5X22 - chains D and E of the 9 polymer chains in the assembly; structure by X-ray diffraction, 3.35 A resolution.

Chain D:
Name: DNA-directed RNA polymerase subunit beta'
Organism: Thermus thermophilus (strain HB8 / ATCC 27634 / DSM 579)
Notes: EC 2.7.7.6
UniProtKB: Q8RQE8 (RPOC_THET8); numbering as in UniProt (aligned over 1-1524)
Amino-acid sequence (1524 residues; row label = number of the first residue in the row):
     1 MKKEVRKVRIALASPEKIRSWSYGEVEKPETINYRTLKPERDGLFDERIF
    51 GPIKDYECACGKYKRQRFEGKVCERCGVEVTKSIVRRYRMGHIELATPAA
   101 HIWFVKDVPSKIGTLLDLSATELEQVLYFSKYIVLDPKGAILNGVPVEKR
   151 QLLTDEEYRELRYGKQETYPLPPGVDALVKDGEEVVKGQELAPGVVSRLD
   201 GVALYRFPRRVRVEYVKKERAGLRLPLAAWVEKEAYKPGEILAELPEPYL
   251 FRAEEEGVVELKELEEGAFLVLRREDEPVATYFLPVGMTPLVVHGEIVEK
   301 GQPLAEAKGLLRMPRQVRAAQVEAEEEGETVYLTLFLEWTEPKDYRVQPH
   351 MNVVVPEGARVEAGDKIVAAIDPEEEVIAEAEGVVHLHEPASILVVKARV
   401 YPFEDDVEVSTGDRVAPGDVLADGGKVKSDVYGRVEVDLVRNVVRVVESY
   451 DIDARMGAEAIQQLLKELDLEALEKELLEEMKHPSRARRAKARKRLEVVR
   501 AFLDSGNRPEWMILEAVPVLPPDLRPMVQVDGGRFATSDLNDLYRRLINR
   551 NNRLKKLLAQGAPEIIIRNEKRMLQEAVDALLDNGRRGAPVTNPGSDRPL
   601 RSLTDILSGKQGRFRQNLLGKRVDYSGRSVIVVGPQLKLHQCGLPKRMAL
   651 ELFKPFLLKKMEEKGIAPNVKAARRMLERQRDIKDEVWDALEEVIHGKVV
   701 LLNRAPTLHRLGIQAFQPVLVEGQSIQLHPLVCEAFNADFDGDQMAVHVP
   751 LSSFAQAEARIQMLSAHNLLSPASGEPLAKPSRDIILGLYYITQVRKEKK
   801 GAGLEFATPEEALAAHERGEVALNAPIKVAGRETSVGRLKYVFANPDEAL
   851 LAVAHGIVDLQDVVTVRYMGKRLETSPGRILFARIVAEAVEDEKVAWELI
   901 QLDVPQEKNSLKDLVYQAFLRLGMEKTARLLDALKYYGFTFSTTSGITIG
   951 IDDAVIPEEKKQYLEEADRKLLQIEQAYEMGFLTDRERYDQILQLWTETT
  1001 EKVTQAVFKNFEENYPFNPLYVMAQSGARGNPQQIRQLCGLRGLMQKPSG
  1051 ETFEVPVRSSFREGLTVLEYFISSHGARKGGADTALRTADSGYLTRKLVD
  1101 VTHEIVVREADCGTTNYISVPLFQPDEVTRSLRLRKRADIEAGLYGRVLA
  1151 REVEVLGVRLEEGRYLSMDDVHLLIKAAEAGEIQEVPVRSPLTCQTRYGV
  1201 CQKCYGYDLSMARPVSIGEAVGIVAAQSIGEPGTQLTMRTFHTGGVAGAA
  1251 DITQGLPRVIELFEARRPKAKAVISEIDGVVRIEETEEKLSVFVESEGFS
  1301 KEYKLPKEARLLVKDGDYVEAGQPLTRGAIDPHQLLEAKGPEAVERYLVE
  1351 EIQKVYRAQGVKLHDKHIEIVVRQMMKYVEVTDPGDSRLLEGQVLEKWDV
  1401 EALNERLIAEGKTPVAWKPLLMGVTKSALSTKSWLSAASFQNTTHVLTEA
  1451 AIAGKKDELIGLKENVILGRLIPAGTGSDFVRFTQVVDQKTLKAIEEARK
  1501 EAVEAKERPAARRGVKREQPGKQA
Not modelled in the structure: 1-2, 955-1016, 1503-1524
Bound ions: Zn2+ site 1: Cys58, Cys60, Cys73, Cys76; Mg2+ site 1: Asp739, Asp741, Asp743 (shared with 1 residue of chain I); Mg2+ site 2: Asp739 (together with CMPcPP); Mg2+ site 3 near Lys840 (its only coordinating residue here); Mg2+ site 4: Trp897, Ile900; Zn2+ site 2: Cys1112, Cys1194, Cys1201, Cys1204
Residues lining bound ligands: CMPcPP: Arg704, Pro706, Asn737, Asp739, Asp741, Arg783, Arg1029, Gln1235, Met1238, Arg1239, Thr1240

Chain E:
Name: DNA-directed RNA polymerase subunit omega
Organism: Thermus thermophilus (strain HB27 / ATCC BAA-163 / DSM 7039)
Notes: EC 2.7.7.6
UniProtKB: Q72ID6 (RPOZ_THET2); numbering as in UniProt (aligned over 1-99)
Amino-acid sequence (99 residues; row label = number of the first residue in the row):
     1 MAEPGIDKLFGMVDSKYRLTVVVAKRAQQLLRHGFKNTVLEPEERPKMQT
    51 LEGLFDDPNAVTWAMKELLTGRLVFGENLVPEDRLQKEMERLYPVEREE
Not modelled in the structure: 1, 96-99

How chain D and chain E interact:
Contacting residue pairs (96; chain D residue first):
  His640(D) - Ala2(E)  hydrogen bond (side chain-backbone)
  Asp689(D) - Leu51(E)
  Glu693(D) - Met48(E)
  Glu693(D) - Thr50(E)
  His696(D) - Met48(E)
  His696(D) - Asp57(E)  salt bridge
  His696(D) - Asn59(E)  hydrogen bond (backbone-side chain)
  Gly697(D) - Asn59(E)  hydrogen bond (backbone-side chain)
  Lys698(D) - Asn59(E)
  Ser753(D) - Leu31(E)
  Ser753(D) - Val61(E)
  Phe754(D) - Val21(E)  hydrophobic
  Phe754(D) - Ala24(E)  hydrophobic
  Phe754(D) - Gln28(E)
  Ala757(D) - Thr20(E)
  Ala757(D) - Ala24(E)  hydrophobic
  Glu758(D) - Thr20(E)
  Arg760(D) - Glu3(E)  salt bridge
  Arg760(D) - Asn59(E)  hydrogen bond
  Arg760(D) - Val61(E)
  Arg760(D) - Thr62(E)  hydrogen bond
  Ile761(D) - Phe10(E)  hydrophobic
  Ile761(D) - Leu19(E)  hydrophobic
  Ile761(D) - Thr20(E)
  Ile761(D) - Val23(E)  hydrophobic
  Ile761(D) - Met65(E)  hydrophobic
  Gln762(D) - Tyr17(E)
  Gln762(D) - Thr20(E)  hydrogen bond
  Leu764(D) - Ala2(E)  hydrophobic
  Leu764(D) - Glu3(E)
  Ala766(D) - Ala2(E)
  His767(D) - Ala2(E)
  His767(D) - Glu3(E)  hydrogen bond (side chain-backbone)
  His767(D) - Ile6(E)
  Gly923(D) - Asp7(E)
  Met924(D) - Asp7(E)  hydrogen bond (backbone-side chain)
  Glu925(D) - Glu3(E)
  Glu925(D) - Pro4(E)
  Glu925(D) - Gly5(E)  hydrogen bond (side chain-backbone)
  Glu925(D) - Asp7(E)
  Met1211(D) - Lys16(E)
  Arg1213(D) - Phe10(E)
  Ser1216(D) - Ser15(E)
  Ser1216(D) - Lys16(E)
  Ser1216(D) - Tyr17(E)
  Ile1217(D) - Ser15(E)  hydrogen bond (backbone-side chain)
  Ile1217(D) - Tyr17(E)
  Gly1218(D) - Tyr17(E)
  Glu1219(D) - Tyr17(E)
  Gly1475(D) - Tyr17(E)
  Thr1476(D) - Tyr17(E)
  Thr1476(D) - Thr20(E)
  Phe1480(D) - Asp14(E)
  Phe1480(D) - Arg18(E)  hydrogen bond (backbone-side chain)
  Phe1480(D) - Glu77(E)
  Val1481(D) - Ser15(E)
  Val1481(D) - Tyr17(E)  hydrophobic
  Val1481(D) - Arg18(E)
  Val1481(D) - Val21(E)
  Arg1482(D) - Lys25(E)
  Phe1483(D) - Glu77(E)
  Thr1484(D) - Arg18(E)  hydrogen bond
  Thr1484(D) - Val22(E)
  Thr1484(D) - Lys25(E)  hydrogen bond (backbone-side chain)
  Thr1484(D) - Gly76(E)
  Gln1485(D) - Val74(E)
  Gln1485(D) - Phe75(E)
  Gln1485(D) - Gly76(E)  hydrogen bond (backbone-backbone)
  Gln1485(D) - Asn78(E)
  Gln1485(D) - Leu79(E)  hydrogen bond (side chain-backbone)
  Gln1485(D) - Val80(E)  hydrogen bond (side chain-backbone)
  Gln1485(D) - Glu82(E)  hydrogen bond
  Val1486(D) - Val22(E)  hydrophobic
  Val1486(D) - Gln29(E)  hydrogen bond (backbone-side chain)
  Val1486(D) - Val74(E)
  Val1487(D) - Leu73(E)
  Val1487(D) - Val74(E)  hydrogen bond (backbone-backbone)
  Val1487(D) - Leu79(E)  hydrophobic
  Asp1488(D) - Val39(E)
  Asp1488(D) - Leu73(E)
  Asp1488(D) - Met89(E)
  Asp1488(D) - Tyr93(E)  hydrogen bond
  Gln1489(D) - Val74(E)
  Lys1490(D) - Tyr93(E)
  Thr1491(D) - Met89(E)
  Thr1491(D) - Leu92(E)
  Thr1491(D) - Tyr93(E)
  Ala1494(D) - Glu88(E)
  Ile1495(D) - Val80(E)  hydrophobic
  Ile1495(D) - Leu85(E)  hydrophobic
  Ile1495(D) - Glu88(E)
  Ala1498(D) - Arg84(E)
  Ala1498(D) - Glu88(E)
  Arg1499(D) - Leu79(E)  hydrogen bond (side chain-backbone)
  Arg1499(D) - Val80(E)
  Arg1499(D) - Pro81(E)
Other interface residues (no listed pair), chain D (46 interface residues in all): Gln756, Asp1479, Leu1492
Other interface residues (no listed pair), chain E (52 interface residues in all): Arg26, Ala27, Asn37, Lys47, Arg72

Overview:
46 residues of chain D and 52 residues of chain E are in contact; the contacts include 21 hydrogen bonds and 2
salt bridges. Polar contacts include His696(D)-Asp57(E), Arg760(D)-Glu3(E) and His640(D)-Ala2(E). Chain D
binds CMPcPP.
Here chain D is DNA-directed RNA polymerase subunit beta' (Thermus thermophilus (strain HB8 / ATCC 27634 / DSM
579)) and chain E is DNA-directed RNA polymerase subunit omega (Thermus thermophilus (strain HB27 / ATCC
BAA-163 / DSM 7039)). Entry 5X22 (Crystal structure of Thermus thermophilus transcription initiation complex
with GpA and CMPcPP) was determined by X-ray diffraction, deposited together with 5X21.
